5TKS - chain A; structure by X-ray diffraction, 1.55 A resolution.

== Chain A ==
Protein: Coagulation factor XI
Organism: Homo sapiens
Notes: EC 3.4.21.27
UniProt: P03951 (FA11_HUMAN); the construct lacks a stretch of the UniProt sequence and is renumbered around it, so the offset changes along the chain: 16-36 = UniProt 388-408; 37-58 = UniProt 411-432; 59-65 = UniProt 435-441; 66-143 = UniProt 444-521; 3 more segments
Chain sequence (244 residues; numbered 16 to 251 plus 9 insertion-coded residues; 1 number in that range is skipped by the numbering (no residue carries it; nothing is unmodelled there); the number before each row is that of its first residue; a row labelled like 36A-36B holds insertion residues (36A, then the next letters in order)):
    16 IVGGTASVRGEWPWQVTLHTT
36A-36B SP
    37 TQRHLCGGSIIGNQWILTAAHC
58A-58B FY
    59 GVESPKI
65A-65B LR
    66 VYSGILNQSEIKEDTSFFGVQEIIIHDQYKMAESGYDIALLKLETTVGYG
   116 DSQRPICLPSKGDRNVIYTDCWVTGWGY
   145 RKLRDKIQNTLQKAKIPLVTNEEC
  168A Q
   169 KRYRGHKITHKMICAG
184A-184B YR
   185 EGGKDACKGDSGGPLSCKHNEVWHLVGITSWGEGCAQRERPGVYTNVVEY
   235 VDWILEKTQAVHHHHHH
Unresolved in the structure: 246-251
Differences from the reference sequence: engineered mutation Gly113 (Asn491 in P03951), Gly115 (Thr493 in P03951); expression tag (246-251)
Curated features (UniProtKB/Swiss-Prot):
  - active site (Charge relay system): His57, Asp102, Ser195
  - binding site (heparin): Lys169 to Arg172
  - glycosylation: Asn72 (N-linked (GlcNAc...) (complex) asparagine)
Disulfide bonds: Cys42-Cys58, Cys136-Cys201, Cys168-Cys182, Cys191-Cys219
Residues lining bound ligands: 7DL (((15S)-18-chloro- 15-(((2E)-3-(5-chloro-2-(1H-tetrazol-1-yl)phenyl)-2- propenoyl)amino)-17,19-diazatricyclo[14.2.1.0~2,7~]nonadeca-1(18),2,4,6,16(19)-pentaen-5-yl)carbamate): Arg39, His40, Leu41, Cys42, His57, Cys58, Tyr143, Leu147, Ile151, Asp189, Ala190, Cys191, Lys192, Gly193, Asp194, Ser195, Thr213, Ser214, Trp215, Gly216, Gly218, Cys219, Gly226, Val227, Tyr228

== Summary ==
Bound to chain A: compound 7DL. UniProt lists 3 active-site residues and 4 heparin-binding residues.
Chain A is Coagulation factor XI (Homo sapiens); the structure, Factor xia in complex with the inhibitor
((15S)-18-chloro- 15-(((2E)-3-(5-chloro-2-(1H-tetrazol-1-yl)phenyl)-2-
propenoyl)amino)-17,19-diazatricyclo[14.2.1.0~2,7~]nonadeca-1(18),2,4,6,16(19)-pentaen-5-yl)carbamate, was
determined by X-ray diffraction, deposited together with 5TKT and 5TKU.
